8FNC - chains m and 8 of the 8 polymer chains in the assembly; structure by electron microscopy, 3.30 A resolution.

== Chain m ==
Molecule: mRNA
Source organism: Trypanosoma brucei
Sequence (17 nucleotides; each row starts with the number of its first residue):
   105 UAAUAGAAUAAGAUAAG

== Chain 8 ==
Molecule: Mitochondrial RNA binding complex 1 subunit
Source organism: Trypanosoma brucei
Reference sequence: Q389W4 (Q389W4_TRYB2); residues 1-545 here = UniProt positions 1-545
Amino-acid sequence (545 residues; numbered 1 to 545; the number before each row is that of its first residue):
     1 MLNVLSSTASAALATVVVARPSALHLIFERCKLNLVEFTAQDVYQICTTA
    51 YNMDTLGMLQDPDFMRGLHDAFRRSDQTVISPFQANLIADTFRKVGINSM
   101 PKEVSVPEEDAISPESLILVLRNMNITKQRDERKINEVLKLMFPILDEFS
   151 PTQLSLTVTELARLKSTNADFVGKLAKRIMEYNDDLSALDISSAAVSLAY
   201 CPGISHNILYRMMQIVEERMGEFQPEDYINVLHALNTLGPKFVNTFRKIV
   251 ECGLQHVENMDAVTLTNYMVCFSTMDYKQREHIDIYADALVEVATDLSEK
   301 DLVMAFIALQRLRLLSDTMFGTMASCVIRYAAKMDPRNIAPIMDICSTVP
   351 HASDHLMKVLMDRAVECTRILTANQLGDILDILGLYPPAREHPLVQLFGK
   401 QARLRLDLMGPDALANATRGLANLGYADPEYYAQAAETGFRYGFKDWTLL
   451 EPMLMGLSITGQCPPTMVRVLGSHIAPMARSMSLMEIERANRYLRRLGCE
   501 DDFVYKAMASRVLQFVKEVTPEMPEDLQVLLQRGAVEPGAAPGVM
Unresolved in the structure: 1-18, 535-545

== How chain m and chain 8 interact ==
Residue-residue contacts (22):
  U105(m) with Gln-84(8), phosphate contact
  A106(m) with Tyr-44(8), hydrogen bond to the base; Phe-83(8), sugar contact; Leu-87(8), base contact
  A107(m) with Arg-122(8), base contact; Glu-160(8), hydrogen bond to the base; Arg-163(8), hydrogen bond to the base
  A109(m) with Arg-163(8), base contact; Tyr-200(8), base contact
  G110(m) with Lys-300(8), base contact; Met-304(8), base contact; Arg-337(8), salt bridge to the phosphate; Asn-338(8), hydrogen bond to the base
  A111(m) with Arg-337(8), base contact; Gln-375(8), base contact
  A112(m) with Asn-374(8), hydrogen bond to the phosphate
  U113(m) with Asn-374(8), base contact; Leu-408(8), base contact
  A114(m) with Pro-411(8), base contact; Tyr-442(8), base contact
  A115(m) with Arg-441(8), hydrogen bond to the sugar
  G116(m) with Arg-441(8), hydrogen bond to the base
Also at the interface, not in a pair above, chain m (12 interface residues in all): U108
Also at the interface, not in a pair above, chain 8 (22 interface residues in all): Thr-48, Asn-125, Ile-126, Asp-335

== In short ==
The interface between chain m and chain 8 involves 12 residues on one side and 22 on the other; the contacts
include 7 hydrogen bonds and 1 salt bridge. Among the polar pairs are A106(m)/Tyr-44(8), A107(m)/Glu-160(8)
and A107(m)/Arg-163(8).
Here chain m is mRNA and chain 8 is Mitochondrial RNA binding complex 1 subunit, both from Trypanosoma brucei.
Entry 8FNC (Cryo-EM structure of RNase-treated RESC-C in trypanosomal RNA editing) was determined by electron
microscopy together with 8FN4, 8FN6, 8FNF, 8FNI and 8FNK from the same study.
